Entry 1TBG (X-ray diffraction, 2.10 A resolution); this record covers chains C and D of the 8 polymer chains in the assembly.

== Chain C (and D) ==
Protein: Transducin
From: Bos taurus
Notes: fragment: beta-1 subunit; chain D of this document is another copy of the same molecule, construct and numbering; everything in this record applies to it too
UniProtKB: P04901 (GBB1_HUMAN); residue numbers follow UniProt; this construct covers 1-340
Sequence (340 residues; numbered 1 to 340; the number before each row is that of its first residue):
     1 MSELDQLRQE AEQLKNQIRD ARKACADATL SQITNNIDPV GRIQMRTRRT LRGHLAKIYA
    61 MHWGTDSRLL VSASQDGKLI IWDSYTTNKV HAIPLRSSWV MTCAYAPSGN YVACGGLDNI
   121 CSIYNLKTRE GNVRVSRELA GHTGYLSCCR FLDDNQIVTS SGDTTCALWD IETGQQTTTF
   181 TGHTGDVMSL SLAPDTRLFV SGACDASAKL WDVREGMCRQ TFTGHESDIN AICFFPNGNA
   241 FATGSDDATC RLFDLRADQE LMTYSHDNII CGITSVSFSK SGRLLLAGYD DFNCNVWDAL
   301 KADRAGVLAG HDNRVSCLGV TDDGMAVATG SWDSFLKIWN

== Chain C / chain D interface ==
Residue-residue contacts (35):
  Glu3(C) with Lys57(D), salt bridge; Tyr59(D), hydrogen bond; Gln75(D)
  Leu4(C) with Tyr59(D); Arg314(D); Trp332(D), hydrophobic
  Gln9(C) with Arg314(D), hydrogen bond
  Glu12(C) with Ser227(D), hydrogen bond; Asp246(D)
  Gln13(C) with Ile270(D); Cys271(D)
  Asn16(C) with Asp246(D), hydrogen bond (side chain-backbone); Asp247(D); Ala248(D); Ile270(D), hydrogen bond (side chain-backbone)
  Gln17(C) with Ile270(D)
  Arg19(C) with Glu226(D), salt bridge; Asp247(D), hydrogen bond (side chain-backbone)
  Asp20(C) with Asp267(D); Ile270(D)
  Glu226(C) with Arg19(D)
  Ser227(C) with Glu12(D), hydrogen bond
  Asp246(C) with Glu12(D); Asn16(D), hydrogen bond (backbone-side chain)
  Asp247(C) with Asn16(D); Arg19(D)
  Ala248(C) with Asn16(D)
  Asp267(C) with Asp20(D)
  Ile270(C) with Gln13(D); Asn16(D), hydrogen bond (backbone-side chain); Gln17(D); Asp20(D)
  Cys271(C) with Gln13(D)
  Arg314(C) with Asp5(D), salt bridge; Gln9(D)
Other interface residues (no listed pair), chain C (19 interface residues in all): Trp99
Other interface residues (no listed pair), chain D (23 interface residues in all): Met1, Asp290

== Summary ==
19 residues of chain C and 23 residues of chain D are in contact; the contacts include 9 hydrogen bonds and 3
salt bridges. Polar pairs include Glu3(C)-Lys57(D), Arg19(C)-Glu226(D) and Arg314(C)-Asp5(D).
Both chains are Transducin (Bos taurus). Entry 1TBG (Beta-gamma dimer of the heterotrimeric G-protein
transducin) was determined by X-ray diffraction.
